PDB entry 5ARL | X-ray diffraction, 2.61 A resolution | chain A

[Chain A]
Protein: Ribonuclease 4
Organism: Sus scrofa
Notes: EC 3.1.27.-
Reference sequence: P15468 (RNAS4_PIG); residues 1-119 here correspond to UniProt positions 29-147 (UniProt number = residue number + 28)
Sequence (134 residues; row label = number of the first residue in the row; numbers below 1 keep their minus sign (Met-14 is residue -14)):
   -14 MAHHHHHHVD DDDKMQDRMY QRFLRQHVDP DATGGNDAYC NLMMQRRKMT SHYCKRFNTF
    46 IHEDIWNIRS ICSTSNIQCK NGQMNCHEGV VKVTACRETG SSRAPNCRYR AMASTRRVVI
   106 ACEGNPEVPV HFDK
Unresolved in the structure: -14 to -2
Disulfides: Cys25-Cys81, Cys39-Cys92, Cys57-Cys107, Cys64-Cys71
Differences from the reference sequence: expression tag (-14 to 0); engineered mutation Ala80 (Asp108 in P15468)
Ligand contacts: 2'-deoxycytidine-5'-monophosphate (DCM): Arg7, Gln11, His12, Lys40, Phe42, Asn43, Thr44, His116, Phe117

[Overview]
Bound to chain A: 2'-deoxycytidine-5'-monophosphate.
Chain A is Ribonuclease 4 (Sus scrofa); the structure, crystal structure of porcine RNase 4 D80A mutant in
complex with dCMP, was determined by X-ray diffraction (same publication as 5AR6, 5ARJ and 5ARK).
